Entry 2IMK (X-ray diffraction, 1.90 A resolution); this record covers chains A and B.

Chain A (and B):
Molecule: Epsilon-class Glutathione S-transferase
Organism: Anopheles gambiae
Notes: EC 2.5.1.18; chain B of this document is another copy of the same molecule, construct and numbering; everything in this record applies to it too
UniProt: Q7PVS6 (Q7PVS6_ANOGA); residues 1-219 here correspond to UniProt positions 2-220 (UniProt number = residue number + 1)
Sequence (221 residues; each row starts with the number of its first residue):
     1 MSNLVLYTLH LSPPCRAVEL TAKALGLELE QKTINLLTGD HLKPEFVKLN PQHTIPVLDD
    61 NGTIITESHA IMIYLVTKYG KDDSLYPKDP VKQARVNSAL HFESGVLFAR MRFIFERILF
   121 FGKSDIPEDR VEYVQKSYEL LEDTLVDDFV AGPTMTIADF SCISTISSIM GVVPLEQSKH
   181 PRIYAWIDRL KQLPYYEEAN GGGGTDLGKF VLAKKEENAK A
Unresolved in the structure: 1 (chain B: 220-221)
Differences from the reference sequence: insertion (220-221)
Ligand contacts: S-hexylglutathione (GTX): Leu9, Leu11, Ser12, Pro13, Pro14, Leu36, His41, His53, Thr54, Ile55, Pro56, Glu67, Ser68, His69, Phe108, Met111, Arg112, Leu119, Leu207

Interface between chain A and chain B:
Pairs across the interface - 56 pairs, chain A then chain B:
  Pro51(A) - Asp143(B)
  Gln52(A) - Phe102(B)
  Gln52(A) - Leu140(B)
  Gln52(A) - Thr144(B)  hydrogen bond
  Thr63(A) - Val91(B)
  Ile65(A) - Ala94(B)  hydrophobic
  Thr66(A) - Ser98(B)  hydrogen bond
  Glu67(A) - Ser98(B)
  Glu67(A) - His101(B)
  His69(A) - His101(B)
  Ala70(A) - Ala94(B)
  Ala70(A) - Asn97(B)
  Ala70(A) - Ser98(B)
  Ile73(A) - Asn97(B)
  Tyr74(A) - Val91(B)  hydrophobic
  Val91(A) - Thr63(B)
  Ala94(A) - Ile65(B)  hydrophobic
  Ala94(A) - Ala70(B)
  Asn97(A) - Ala70(B)
  Asn97(A) - Ile73(B)
  Ser98(A) - Thr66(B)  hydrogen bond
  Ser98(A) - Glu67(B)
  Ser98(A) - Ala70(B)
  Leu100(A) - His101(B)
  His101(A) - Glu67(B)
  His101(A) - His69(B)
  His101(A) - Leu100(B)
  His101(A) - His101(B)  hydrogen bond
  His101(A) - Ser104(B)  hydrogen bond
  Phe102(A) - Gln52(B)
  Ser104(A) - His101(B)  hydrogen bond
  Ser104(A) - Ser104(B)  hydrogen bond
  Ser104(A) - Gly105(B)
  Gly105(A) - Ser104(B)
  Ala109(A) - Gly105(B)
  Ala109(A) - Ala109(B)  hydrophobic
  Ala109(A) - Phe113(B)
  Arg110(A) - Arg112(B)
  Arg110(A) - Phe113(B)
  Arg112(A) - Arg110(B)
  Arg112(A) - Tyr133(B)
  Phe113(A) - Phe113(B)  hydrophobic
  Phe113(A) - Arg130(B)
  Phe113(A) - Tyr133(B)  hydrophobic
  Glu116(A) - Tyr133(B)  hydrogen bond
  Asp129(A) - Arg130(B)  salt bridge
  Arg130(A) - Asp129(B)  salt bridge
  Arg130(A) - Arg130(B)
  Tyr133(A) - Arg112(B)
  Tyr133(A) - Phe113(B)  hydrophobic
  Tyr133(A) - Glu116(B)  hydrogen bond
  Lys136(A) - His53(B)  hydrogen bond
  Leu140(A) - Gln52(B)
  Leu140(A) - His53(B)
  Asp143(A) - Pro51(B)
  Thr144(A) - Gln52(B)  hydrogen bond
Also at the interface, not in a pair above, chain A (35 interface residues in all): His53, Thr77, Pro90, Gln93
Also at the interface, not in a pair above, chain B (35 interface residues in all): Tyr74, Thr77, Pro90, Gln93, Lys136

In short:
Chain A and chain B each contribute 35 residues to their interface, with 11 hydrogen bonds and 2 salt bridges.
Among the polar pairs are Asp129(A)-Arg130(B), Gln52(A)-Thr144(B) and Thr66(A)-Ser98(B). Chain A binds
S-hexylglutathione.
Chain A and chain B are both Epsilon-class Glutathione S-transferase (Anopheles gambiae); the structure,
Structures of an Insect Epsilon-class Glutathione S-transferase from the Malaria Vector Anopheles Gambiae:
Evidence for High ..., was determined by X-ray diffraction together with 2IL3 and 2IMI from the same study.
